Entry 6W6I (electron microscopy, 3.50 A resolution); this record covers chains D and N of the 7 polymer chains in the assembly.

== Chain D ==
Molecule: Chaperone protein ClpB
Organism: Mycobacterium tuberculosis
Reference sequence: P9WPD0 (CLPB_MYCTO); numbering as in UniProt (aligned over 1-848)
Sequence (848 residues; numbered 1 to 848; the number before each row is that of its first residue):
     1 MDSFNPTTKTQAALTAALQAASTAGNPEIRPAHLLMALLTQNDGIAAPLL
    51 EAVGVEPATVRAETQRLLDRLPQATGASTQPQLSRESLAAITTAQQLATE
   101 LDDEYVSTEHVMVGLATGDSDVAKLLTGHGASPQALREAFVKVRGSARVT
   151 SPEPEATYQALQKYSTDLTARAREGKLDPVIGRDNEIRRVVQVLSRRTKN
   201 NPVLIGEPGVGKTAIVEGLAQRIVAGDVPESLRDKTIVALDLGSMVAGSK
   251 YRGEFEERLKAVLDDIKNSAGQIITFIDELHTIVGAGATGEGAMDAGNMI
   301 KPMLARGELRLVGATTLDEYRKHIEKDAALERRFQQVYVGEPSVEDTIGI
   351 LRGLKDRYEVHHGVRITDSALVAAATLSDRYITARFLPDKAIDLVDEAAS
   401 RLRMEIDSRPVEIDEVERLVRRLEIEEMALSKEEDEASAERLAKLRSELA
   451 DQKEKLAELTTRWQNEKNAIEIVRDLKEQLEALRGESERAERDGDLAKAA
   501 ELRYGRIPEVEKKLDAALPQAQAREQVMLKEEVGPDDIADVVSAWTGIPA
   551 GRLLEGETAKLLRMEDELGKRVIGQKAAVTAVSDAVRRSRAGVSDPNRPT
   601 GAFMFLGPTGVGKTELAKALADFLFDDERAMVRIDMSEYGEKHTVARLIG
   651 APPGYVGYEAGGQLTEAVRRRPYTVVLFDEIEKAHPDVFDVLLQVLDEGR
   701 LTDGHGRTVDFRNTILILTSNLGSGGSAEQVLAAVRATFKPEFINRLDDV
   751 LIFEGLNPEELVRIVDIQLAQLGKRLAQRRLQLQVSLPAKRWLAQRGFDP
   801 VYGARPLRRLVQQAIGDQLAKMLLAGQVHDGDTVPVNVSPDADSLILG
Disordered / not traced: 1-158, 289-294, 411-529, 846-848
Swiss-Prot annotation at these positions:
  - binding site (ATP): G206 to T213, G607 to T614
Ligand contacts:
  - ATP-gamma-S (AGS; phosphothiophosphoric acid-adenylate ester), molecule 1: D178, P179, V180, I181, R183, P208, G209, V210, G211, K212, T213, A214, T316, I350, L354, P388, D389, I392
  - ATP-gamma-S (AGS), molecule 2: A329, R332, R333
  - ATP-gamma-S (AGS), molecule 3: R571, V572, I573, T609, G610, V611, G612, K613, T614, E615, E680, N721, L756, I764, Q768, A804, R805, R808
From the paper describing this entry:
  - mutagenesis - L18R, S22R, L88R, T92R: unchanged catalytic activity (ATP hydrolysis)
  - mutagenesis - R365A, D368R, E434K, E436R: unchanged catalytic activity (ClpB ATPase activity)
  - mutagenesis - R422A: abolished catalytic activity on refold a protein substrate
  - mutagenesis - L18R, L88R, R365A, D368R, E436R, L496A, Y504A: abolished catalytic activity
  - mutagenesis - E434K: decreased catalytic activity on aggregated luciferase reactivation
  - mutagenesis - Q11R, T15R: abolished expression
  - mutagenesis - S22R, T92R: decreased catalytic activity on aggregate luciferase reactivation
  - mutagenesis - R503A: unchanged catalytic activity

== Chain N ==
Molecule: Substrate
Organism: Mycobacterium tuberculosis
Sequence (29 residues; each row starts with the number of its first residue; X marks 29 residues of unknown identity (built as UNK)):
     1 XXXXXXXXXXXXXXXXXXXXXXXXXXXXX
Disordered / not traced: 27-29

== Interface between chain D and chain N ==
Chain D side of the interface, 8 residues: K250, Y251, R252, A288, H643, G654, Y655, V656

== In short ==
No residue of chain D is in contact with chain N. Bound to chain D: 3 copies of ATP-gamma-S. From the paper:
L18R, L88R and R365A of chain D, among others, abolish catalytic activity; Q11R and T15R of chain D abolish
expression; 14 substitutions were tested in all.
Here chain D is Chaperone protein ClpB and chain N is Substrate, both from Mycobacterium tuberculosis. Entry
6W6I (The Mycobacterium tuberculosis ClpB disaggregase hexamer structure in conformation T in the presence of
DnaK chaperone ...) was determined by electron microscopy, deposited together with 6W6H, 6W6J and 6W6G.
